Entry 8G2Z (electron microscopy, 4.10 A resolution (low resolution: residue-level contacts below are approximate; hydrogen-bond / salt-bridge calls are withheld)); this record covers chains EM and EN of the 431 polymer chains in the assembly.

# Chain EM
Molecule: Tubulin alpha chain
From: Tetrahymena thermophila
Notes: EC 3.6.5.-
UniProt: P41351 (TBA_TETTH); numbering as in UniProt (aligned over 1-449)
Amino-acid sequence (449 residues; numbered 1 to 449; the number before each row is that of its first residue):
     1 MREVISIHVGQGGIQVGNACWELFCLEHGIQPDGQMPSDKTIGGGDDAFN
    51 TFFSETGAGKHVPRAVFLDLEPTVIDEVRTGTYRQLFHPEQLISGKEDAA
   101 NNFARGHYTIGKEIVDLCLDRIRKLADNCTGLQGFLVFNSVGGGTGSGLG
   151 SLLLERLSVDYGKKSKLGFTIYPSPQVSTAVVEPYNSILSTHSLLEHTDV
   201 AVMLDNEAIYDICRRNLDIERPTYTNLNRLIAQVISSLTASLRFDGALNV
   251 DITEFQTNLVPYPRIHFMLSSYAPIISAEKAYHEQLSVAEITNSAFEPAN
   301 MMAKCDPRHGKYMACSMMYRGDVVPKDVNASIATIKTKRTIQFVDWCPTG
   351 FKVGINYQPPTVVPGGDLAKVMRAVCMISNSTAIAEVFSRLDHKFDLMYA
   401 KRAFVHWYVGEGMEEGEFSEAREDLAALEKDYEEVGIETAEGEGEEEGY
Unresolved in the structure: 440-449
Swiss-Prot annotation at these positions:
  - active site: Glu-254
  - binding site (GTP): Gln-11, Glu-71, Ser-140, Gly-144, Thr-145, Thr-179, Asn-206, Asn-228
  - binding site (Mg(2+)): Glu-71
  - site: Tyr-449 (Involved in polymerization)
  - modified residue: Lys-40 (N6-acetyllysine)
Ion coordination: Mg2+: Gln-11 (together with GTP)
From the paper describing this entry:
  - post-translational modification sites: Lys-40 (citing earlier work)

# Chain EN
Molecule: Tubulin beta chain
From: Tetrahymena thermophila
UniProt: P41352 (TBB_TETTH); residues 1-443 here = UniProt positions 1-443
Amino-acid sequence (443 residues; each row starts with the number of its first residue):
     1 MREIVHIQGGQCGNQIGAKFWEVISDEHGIDPTGTYHGDSDLQLERINVY
    51 YNEATGGRYVPRAILMDLEPGTMDSVRAGPFGQLFRPDNFVFGQTGAGNN
   101 WAKGHYTEGAELIDSVLDVVRKEAEGCDCLQGFQITHSLGGGTGSGMGTL
   151 LISKVREEYPDRIMETFSVVPSPKVSDTVVEPYNATLSVHQLVENADECM
   201 VIDNEALYDICFRTLKLTTPTYGDLNHLVSAAMSGVTCCLRFPGQLNSDL
   251 RKLAVNLIPFPRLHFFMIGFAPLTSRGSQQYRALTVPELTQQMFDAKNMM
   301 CAADPRHGRYLTASALFRGRMSTKEVDEQMLNVQNKNSSYFVEWIPNNIK
   351 SSICDIPPKGLKMAVTFVGNSTAIQEMFKRVAEQFTAMFRRKAFLHWYTG
   401 EGMDEMEFTEAESNMNDLVSEYQQYQDATAEEEGEFEEEEGEN
Unresolved in the structure: 431-443
Swiss-Prot annotation at these positions:
  - binding site (GTP): Gln-11, Glu-69, Ser-138, Gly-142, Thr-143, Gly-144, Asn-204, Asn-226
  - binding site (Mg(2+)): Glu-69

# How chain EM and chain EN interact
Pairs across the interface (64):
  Met-1(EM) / Gln-94(EN)
  Ala-247(EM) / Gln-11(EN)
  Ala-247(EM) / Tyr-222(EN)
  Leu-248(EM) / Asp-177(EN)
  Asn-249(EM) / Gln-11(EN)
  Thr-253(EM) / Gly-98(EN)
  Glu-254(EM) / Gly-98(EN)
  Glu-254(EM) / Asn-99(EN)
  Gln-256(EM) / His-396(EN)
  Gln-256(EM) / Trp-397(EN)
  Thr-257(EM) / Gly-98(EN)
  Thr-257(EM) / Phe-394(EN)
  Thr-257(EM) / Trp-397(EN)
  Asn-258(EM) / Thr-178(EN)
  Asn-258(EM) / Val-179(EN)
  Asn-258(EM) / Val-180(EN)
  Asn-258(EM) / Phe-394(EN)
  Leu-259(EM) / Phe-394(EN)
  Val-260(EM) / Phe-394(EN)
  Val-260(EM) / His-396(EN)
  Pro-261(EM) / Lys-392(EN)
  Pro-261(EM) / Ala-393(EN)
  Pro-261(EM) / Phe-394(EN)
  Pro-261(EM) / His-396(EN)
  Tyr-262(EM) / Arg-391(EN)
  Tyr-262(EM) / Lys-392(EN)
  Pro-263(EM) / His-396(EN)
  Val-324(EM) / Pro-220(EN)
  Pro-325(EM) / Tyr-208(EN)
  Pro-325(EM) / Tyr-222(EN)
  Lys-326(EM) / Val-175(EN)
  Lys-326(EM) / Glu-205(EN)
  Lys-326(EM) / Tyr-208(EN)
  Lys-326(EM) / Phe-212(EN)
  Asn-329(EM) / Lys-174(EN)
  Asn-329(EM) / Val-175(EN)
  Asn-329(EM) / Ser-176(EN)
  Asp-345(EM) / Ala-387(EN)
  Trp-346(EM) / Ala-387(EN)
  Trp-346(EM) / Met-388(EN)
  Trp-346(EM) / Arg-391(EN)
  Trp-346(EM) / Ala-393(EN)
  Cys-347(EM) / Met-388(EN)
  Pro-348(EM) / Gln-384(EN)
  Pro-348(EM) / Ala-387(EN)
  Thr-349(EM) / Ser-176(EN)
  Thr-349(EM) / Gln-384(EN)
  Thr-349(EM) / Met-388(EN)
  Gly-350(EM) / Val-179(EN)
  Phe-351(EM) / Ser-176(EN)
  Phe-351(EM) / Asp-177(EN)
  Phe-351(EM) / Thr-178(EN)
  Phe-351(EM) / Val-179(EN)
  Lys-352(EM) / Asn-99(EN)
  Lys-352(EM) / Asp-177(EN)
  Lys-352(EM) / Thr-178(EN)
  Lys-352(EM) / Val-179(EN)
  Val-353(EM) / Ser-176(EN)
  Val-353(EM) / Asp-177(EN)
  Ile-355(EM) / Tyr-222(EN)
  Tyr-357(EM) / Tyr-222(EN)
  Glu-434(EM) / Arg-391(EN)
  Val-435(EM) / Arg-391(EN)
  Ile-437(EM) / Arg-391(EN)
Interface residues without a listed pair, chain EM (37 interface residues in all): Gln-133, Ala-314, Cys-315, Glu-438, Thr-439
Interface residues without a listed pair, chain EN (30 interface residues in all): Thr-95, Lys-103, Pro-182, Arg-390, Leu-395

# Summary
Chain EM and chain EN form an interface of 37 and 30 residues respectively. From UniProt: active-site residue
Glu-254(EM), 8 GTP-binding residues and Mg2+-binding residue Glu-71(EM) on chain EM; 8 GTP-binding residues on
chain EN. From the paper: a modification site at Lys-40(EM).
Here chain EM is Tubulin alpha chain and chain EN is Tubulin beta chain, both from Tetrahymena thermophila.
Entry 8G2Z (48-nm doublet microtubule from Tetrahymena thermophila strain CU428) was determined by electron
microscopy, deposited together with 8G3D.
